5D0Z - chains O and U of the 28 polymer chains in the assembly; structure by X-ray diffraction, 2.90 A resolution.

# Chain O
Molecule: Proteasome subunit alpha type-2
Source organism: Saccharomyces cerevisiae (strain ATCC 204508 / S288c)
Notes: EC 3.4.25.1
UniProtKB: P23639 (PSA2_YEAST); residues 1-250 here = UniProt positions 1-250
Chain sequence (250 residues; each row starts with the number of its first residue):
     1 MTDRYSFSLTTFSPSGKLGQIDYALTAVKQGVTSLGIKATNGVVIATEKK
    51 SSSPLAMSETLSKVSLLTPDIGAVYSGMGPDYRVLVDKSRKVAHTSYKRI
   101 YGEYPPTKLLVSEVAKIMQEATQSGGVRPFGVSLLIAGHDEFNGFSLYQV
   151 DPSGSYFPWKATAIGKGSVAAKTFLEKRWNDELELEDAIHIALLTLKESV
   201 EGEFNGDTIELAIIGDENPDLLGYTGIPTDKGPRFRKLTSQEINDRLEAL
Swiss-Prot annotation at these positions:
  - cross-link: Lys108 (Glycyl lysine isopeptide (Lys-Gly) (interchain with G-Cter in ubiquitin))

# Chain U
Molecule: Proteasome subunit alpha type-1
Source organism: Saccharomyces cerevisiae (strain ATCC 204508 / S288c)
Notes: EC 3.4.25.1
UniProtKB: P21243 (PSA1_YEAST); residues -8 to 243 here correspond to UniProt positions 1-252 (UniProt number = residue number + 9)
Chain sequence (252 residues; row label = number of the first residue in the row; numbers below 1 keep their minus sign (Met-8 is residue -8)):
    -8 MSGAAAASAAGYDRHITIFSPEGRLYQVEYAFKATNQTNINSLAVRGKDC
    42 TVVISQKKVPDKLLDPTTVSYIFCISRTIGMVVNGPIPDARNAALRAKAE
    92 AAEFRYKYGYDMPCDVLAKRMANLSQIYTQRAYMRPLGVILTFVSVDEEL
   142 GPSIYKTDPAGYYVGYKATATGPKQQEITTNLENHFKKSKIDHINEESWE
   192 KVVEFAITHMIDALGTEFSKNDLEVGVATKDKFFTLSAENIEERLVAIAE
   242 QD
Unresolved in the structure: -8 to 1, 243

# How chain O and chain U interact
Pairs across the interface (62):
  Asp3(O) with Tyr124(U)
  Tyr5(O) with Ile7(U); Ala123(U), hydrophobic; Tyr124(U), hydrophobic
  Leu9(O) with Ile9(U), hydrophobic; Ala123(U), hydrophobic
  Gln20(O) with Ile9(U); Phe10(U), hydrogen bond (side chain-backbone)
  Tyr23(O) with Phe10(U); Ser11(U); Pro12(U), hydrophobic; Gly14(U)
  Ala24(O) with Phe10(U), hydrophobic
  Thr26(O) with Pro12(U); Glu13(U)
  Ala27(O) with Gly14(U)
  Ser52(O) with Tyr153(U), hydrogen bond
  Pro54(O) with Lys158(U); Glu174(U)
  Leu55(O) with Tyr157(U); Lys158(U), hydrogen bond (backbone-backbone); Ala159(U); Thr170(U); Phe177(U), hydrophobic
  Ala56(O) with Gly156(U); Tyr157(U), hydrophobic
  Met57(O) with Arg37(U); Val155(U); Gly156(U), hydrogen bond (backbone-backbone); Tyr157(U); Lys158(U)
  Thr60(O) with Tyr146(U); Val155(U); Gly156(U), hydrogen bond (side chain-backbone)
  Leu61(O) with Tyr153(U), hydrophobic
  Met78(O) with Phe10(U), hydrophobic; Leu16(U), hydrophobic
  Pro80(O) with Gln117(U); Ala151(U); Gly152(U); Tyr153(U)
  Asp81(O) with Gln117(U)
  Arg83(O) with Ala113(U), hydrogen bond (side chain-backbone); Asn114(U), hydrogen bond; Gly152(U), hydrogen bond (side chain-backbone); Tyr154(U)
  Val84(O) with Asn114(U); Gln117(U)
  Asp87(O) with Lys110(U), salt bridge; Asn114(U), hydrogen bond
  Gly126(O) with Arg122(U); Ala123(U), hydrogen bond (backbone-backbone)
  Val127(O) with Gln121(U); Arg122(U)
  Arg128(O) with Thr8(U); Phe10(U); Leu16(U); Thr120(U), hydrogen bond (side chain-backbone); Gln121(U), hydrogen bond (backbone-backbone)
  Pro129(O) with Phe10(U)
  Phe130(O) with Gln121(U)
  Gly131(O) with Phe10(U)
Also at the interface, not in a pair above, chain O (30 interface residues in all): Thr2, Ser53, Ala121
Also at the interface, not in a pair above, chain U (34 interface residues in all): Thr160, Leu173

# Overview
30 residues of chain O face 34 of chain U across their interface; the contacts include 12 hydrogen bonds and 1
salt bridge. Among the polar pairs are Asp87(O)-Lys110(U), Gln20(O)-Phe10(U) and Ser52(O)-Tyr153(U).
Chain O is Proteasome subunit alpha type-2 and chain U is Proteasome subunit alpha type-1, both from
Saccharomyces cerevisiae (strain ATCC 204508 / S288c); the structure, Yeast 20S proteasome beta5-T1S mutant in
complex with Carfilzomib, was determined by X-ray diffraction, deposited together with 5CZ4, 5CZ5, 5CZ6, 5CZ7,
5CZ8, 5CZ9 and 16 further entries.
